PDB entry 8HUP | X-ray diffraction, 2.36 A resolution | chains A and B

== Chain A ==
Molecule: Isoform 1 of Peroxisome proliferator-activated receptor gamma
Source organism: Homo sapiens
Reference sequence: P37231-2 (PPARG-2_HUMAN); numbering as in UniProt (aligned over 203-477)
Amino-acid sequence (279 residues; row label = number of the first residue in the row):
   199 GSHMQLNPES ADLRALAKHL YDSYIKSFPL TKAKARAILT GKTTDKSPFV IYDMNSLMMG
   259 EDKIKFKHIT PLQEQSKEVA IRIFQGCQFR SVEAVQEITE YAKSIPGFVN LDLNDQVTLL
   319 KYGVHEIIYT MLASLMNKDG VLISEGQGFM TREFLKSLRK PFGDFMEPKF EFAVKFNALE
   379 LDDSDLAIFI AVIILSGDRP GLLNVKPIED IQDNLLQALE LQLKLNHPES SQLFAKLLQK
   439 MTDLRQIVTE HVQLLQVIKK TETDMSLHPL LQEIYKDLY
Disordered / not traced: 199-201
Differences from the reference sequence: expression tag (199-202)
Small-molecule neighbours: Seladelpar (KKB): L255, E259, F264, H266, I267, R280, I281, G284, C285, R288, S289, I326, Y327, L330, L333, L340, I341, S342, E343, M348, M364, H449, Y473
Reported in the primary citation:
  - binding site for Seladelpar: L255, E259, F264, I281, C285, Y327, L330, S342

== Chain B ==
Molecule: 15-meric peptide from Nuclear receptor coactivator 1
Notes: EC 2.3.1.48
Reference sequence: Q15788 (NCOA1_HUMAN); residues 600-614 here correspond to UniProt positions 683-697 (UniProt number = residue number + 83)
Amino-acid sequence (15 residues; each row starts with the number of its first residue):
   600 LTERHKILHR LLQEG
Disordered / not traced: 600, 614
Swiss-Prot annotation at these positions:
  - motif: L607 to L611 (LXXLL motif 4)

== Chain A / chain B interface ==
Contacting residue pairs (25):
  T297(A) - L611(B)
  K301(A) - L610(B)  hydrogen bond (side chain-backbone)
  K301(A) - L611(B)
  K301(A) - E613(B)
  F306(A) - L611(B)  hydrophobic
  L311(A) - H608(B)
  L311(A) - L611(B)  hydrophobic
  L311(A) - Q612(B)
  Q314(A) - L611(B)
  V315(A) - H604(B)
  V315(A) - H608(B)
  V315(A) - L611(B)  hydrophobic
  L318(A) - L607(B)  hydrophobic
  L318(A) - L611(B)  hydrophobic
  K319(A) - H604(B)  hydrogen bond
  K319(A) - L607(B)
  P467(A) - I606(B)  hydrophobic
  L468(A) - I606(B)  hydrophobic
  E471(A) - R603(B)
  E471(A) - H604(B)
  E471(A) - K605(B)  hydrogen bond (side chain-backbone)
  E471(A) - I606(B)  hydrogen bond (side chain-backbone)
  E471(A) - L607(B)  hydrogen bond (side chain-backbone)
  K474(A) - R603(B)
  D475(A) - R603(B)  salt bridge
Other interface residues (no listed pair), chain A (16 interface residues in all): V293, Q294, I472

== Overview ==
16 residues of chain A and 10 residues of chain B are in contact, with 5 hydrogen bonds and 1 salt bridge.
Among the polar pairs are D475(A)-R603(B), K301(A)-L610(B) and K319(A)-H604(B). Ligands of chain A:
Seladelpar. The paper reports a binding site for Seladelpar at L255(A), E259(A) and F264(A) among others.
Chain A is Isoform 1 of Peroxisome proliferator-activated receptor gamma (Homo sapiens) and chain B is
15-meric peptide from Nuclear receptor coactivator 1; the structure, X-ray structure of human PPAR gamma
ligand binding domain-seladelpar-SRC1 coactivator peptide co-crystals obtained by co-crystallization, was
determined by X-ray diffraction (same publication as 8HUK, 8HUM and 8HUQ).
